9LMS - chain A; structure by X-ray diffraction, 1.71 A resolution.

== Chain A ==
Molecule: Poly(ethylene terephthalate) hydrolase
Organism: Piscinibacter sakaiensis
Notes: EC 3.1.1.101
UniProt: A0A0K8P6T7 (PETH_PISS1); residues 30-290 here = UniProt positions 30-290
Sequence (262 residues; each row starts with the number of its first residue):
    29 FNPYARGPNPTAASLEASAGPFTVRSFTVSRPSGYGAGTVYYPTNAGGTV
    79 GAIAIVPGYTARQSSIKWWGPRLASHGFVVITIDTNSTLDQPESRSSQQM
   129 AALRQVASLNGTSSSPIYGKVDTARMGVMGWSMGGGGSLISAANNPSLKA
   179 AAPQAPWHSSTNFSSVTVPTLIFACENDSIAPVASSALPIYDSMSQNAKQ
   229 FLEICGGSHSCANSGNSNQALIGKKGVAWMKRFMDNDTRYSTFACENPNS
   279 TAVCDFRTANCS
Differences from the reference sequence: expression tag (29); conflict Glu121 (Ser in A0A0K8P6T7), His186 (Asp in A0A0K8P6T7), Gln224 (Arg in A0A0K8P6T7), Ala280 (Arg in A0A0K8P6T7); engineered mutation Ala212 (Asn in A0A0K8P6T7), Cys233 (Asn in A0A0K8P6T7), Cys282 (Ser in A0A0K8P6T7)
Disulfide bonds: Cys203-Cys239, Cys233-Cys282, Cys273-Cys289
Covalent attachments: N-acetylglucosamine (NAG) linked to Asn114, Asn138, Asn190, Asn277

== Overview ==
Covalently linked N-acetylglucosamine: at Asn114, Asn138, Asn190 and Asn277.
Chain A is Poly(ethylene terephthalate) hydrolase (Piscinibacter sakaiensis); the structure, Crystal structure
of Pichia pastoris-expressed FAST-PETase-N212A/K233C/S282C variant, was determined by X-ray diffraction
together with 9LMT, 9LMU, 9LMV, 9LMW and 9LMX from the same study.
